Entry 4PRO (X-ray diffraction, 2.40 A resolution); this record covers chains A and C.

Chain A:
Name: Alpha-lytic protease
From: Lysobacter enzymogenes
Notes: fragment: chain a, b, mature protease. chain c, d, pro region; engineered mutation(s): CHAIN A, B, M158A
UniProt: P00778 (PRLA_LYSEN); residues 1-198 here correspond to UniProt positions 200-397 (UniProt number = residue number + 199)
Amino-acid sequence (198 residues; each row starts with the number of its first residue):
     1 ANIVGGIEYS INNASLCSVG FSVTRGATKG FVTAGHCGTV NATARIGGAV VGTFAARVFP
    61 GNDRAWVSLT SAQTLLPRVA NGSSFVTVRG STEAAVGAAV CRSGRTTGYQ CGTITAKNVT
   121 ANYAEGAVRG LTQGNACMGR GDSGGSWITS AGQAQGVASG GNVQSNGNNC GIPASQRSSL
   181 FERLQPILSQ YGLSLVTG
Cystine bridges: C17-C37, C101-C111, C137-C170
UniProt features mapped onto this chain:
  - active site (Charge relay system): H36, D63, S143

Chain C:
Name: Alpha-lytic protease
From: Lysobacter enzymogenes
Notes: fragment: chain a, b, mature protease. chain c, d, pro region; engineered mutation(s): CHAIN A, B, M158A
UniProt: P00778 (PRLA_LYSEN); residues 1-166 here correspond to UniProt positions 34-199 (UniProt number = residue number + 33)
Amino-acid sequence (166 residues; numbered 1 to 166; the number before each row is that of its first residue):
     1 ADQVDPQLKF AMQRDLGIFP TQLPQYLQTE KLARTQAAAI EREFGAQFAG SWIERNEDGS
    61 FKLVAATSGA RKSSTLGGVE VRNVRYSLKQ LQSAMEQLDA GANARVKGVS KPLDGVQSWY
   121 VDPRSNAVVV KVDDGATDAG VDFVALSGAD SAQVRIESSP GKLQTT
Not modelled in the structure: 1-5, 105-111

How chain A and chain C interact:
Contacting residue pairs - 69 pairs, chain A then chain C:
  H36(A) with T165(C); T166(C), hydrogen bond (side chain-backbone)
  F59(A) with T165(C)
  V86(A) with L8(C), hydrophobic
  T92(A) with R34(C)
  A95(A) with A33(C), hydrophobic
  V96(A) with W52(C); I53(C), hydrogen bond (backbone-backbone)
  G97(A) with I53(C)
  A98(A) with Y26(C)
  A99(A) with L16(C), hydrophobic; Y26(C), hydrogen bond (backbone-side chain)
  C101(A) with L8(C), hydrophobic
  Y109(A) with L8(C); A11(C), hydrophobic; R14(C), hydrogen bond (backbone-side chain)
  Q110(A) with R14(C); D15(C)
  C111(A) with A11(C), hydrophobic; D15(C), hydrogen bond (backbone-side chain)
  G112(A) with L16(C)
  T113(A) with L16(C)
  A116(A) with Y120(C), hydrophobic
  N118(A) with M95(C)
  V119(A) with S118(C); W119(C); Y120(C), hydrophobic
  T120(A) with M95(C); D99(C), hydrogen bond; S118(C); W119(C), hydrogen bond (backbone-backbone)
  A121(A) with Q117(C); L163(C), hydrophobic
  N122(A) with L113(C); V116(C); Q117(C), hydrogen bond (backbone-backbone)
  Y123(A) with L163(C), hydrophobic; Q164(C); T165(C)
  E125(A) with T165(C)
  Q133(A) with Y120(C), hydrogen bond; K131(C), hydrogen bond
  M138(A) with T166(C)
  G139(A) with T166(C)
  R140(A) with Q164(C), hydrogen bond; T166(C)
  G141(A) with T166(C), hydrogen bond (backbone-backbone)
  D142(A) with T166(C)
  S143(A) with T166(C), hydrogen bond
  S150(A) with L8(C); M12(C)
  S159(A) with T165(C); T166(C), hydrogen bond (backbone-backbone)
  G160(A) with Q164(C); T165(C)
  G161(A) with K162(C); L163(C); Q164(C), hydrogen bond (backbone-backbone)
  N162(A) with S159(C), hydrogen bond; P160(C), hydrogen bond (side chain-backbone); K162(C); L163(C)
  V163(A) with G161(C); K162(C), hydrogen bond (backbone-backbone); Q164(C); T166(C)
  I172(A) with P160(C), hydrophobic
  Q176(A) with P160(C)
  S178(A) with K131(C)
Other interface residues (no listed pair), chain A (48 interface residues in all): D63, N81, S84, T115, K117, R129, T149, R177, L180
Other interface residues (no listed pair), chain C (33 interface residues in all): Q7, L27, E30, Q92, D122

Overview:
48 residues of chain A and 33 residues of chain C are in contact; the contacts include 18 hydrogen bonds.
Polar contacts include H36(A)-T166(C), A99(A)-Y26(C) and Y109(A)-R14(C). Curated annotation (UniProt) lists 3
active-site residues on chain A.
Here chain A is Alpha-lytic protease and chain C is Alpha-lytic protease, both from Lysobacter enzymogenes.
Entry 4PRO (Alpha-lytic protease complexed with pro region) was determined by X-ray diffraction (same
publication as 2PRO and 3PRO).
